Entry 1Z0T (X-ray diffraction, 3.00 A resolution); this record covers chains E and F of the 6 polymer chains in the assembly.

# Chain E (and F)
Name: Putative protease La homolog type
Source organism: Archaeoglobus fulgidus
Notes: EC 3.4.21.53; fragment: proteolytic domain; chain F of this document is another copy of the same molecule, construct and numbering; everything in this record applies to it too
Reference sequence: O29883 (LONH_ARCFU); numbering as in UniProt (aligned over 417-621)
Sequence (205 residues; each row starts with the number of its first residue):
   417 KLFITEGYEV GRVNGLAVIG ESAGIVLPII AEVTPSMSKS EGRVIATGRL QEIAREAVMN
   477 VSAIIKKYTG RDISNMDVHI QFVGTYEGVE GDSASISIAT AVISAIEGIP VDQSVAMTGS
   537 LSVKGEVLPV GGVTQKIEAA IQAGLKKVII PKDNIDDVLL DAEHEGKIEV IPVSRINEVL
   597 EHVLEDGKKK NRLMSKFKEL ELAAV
Not modelled in the structure: 454-456, 615-621 (chain F: 454-456, 616-621)
Curated features (UniProtKB/Swiss-Prot):
  - active site: S509, K552
  - mutagenesis: E506 (E506A: Slightly decreases proteolytic activity), D508 (D508A: No effect), S509 (S509A: Completely abolishes proteolytic activity)

# Interface between chain E and chain F
Contacting residue pairs (17; chain E residue first):
  K417(E) with P545(F); D569(F)
  L418(E) with P545(F), hydrophobic
  V426(E) with K540(F)
  I446(E) with S538(F); V539(F), hydrophobic; K540(F)
  A447(E) with K540(F)
  I461(E) with M475(F), hydrophobic
  T463(E) with N476(F), hydrogen bond
  D493(E) with K482(F), salt bridge
  H495(E) with N476(F), hydrogen bond (side chain-backbone); A479(F); V539(F)
  Q497(E) with A510(F); L537(F); V539(F)
Other interface residues (no listed pair), chain E (14 interface residues in all): G427, E448, T450, I496
Other interface residues (no listed pair), chain F (14 interface residues in all): E472, S478, L544

# Summary
The chain E/chain F interface involves 14 residues from each chain; the contacts include 2 hydrogen bonds and
1 salt bridge. Among the polar pairs are D493(E)-K482(F), T463(E)-N476(F) and H495(E)-N476(F).
Both chains are Putative protease La homolog type (Archaeoglobus fulgidus). Entry 1Z0T (Crystal Structure of
A. fulgidus Lon proteolytic domain) was determined by X-ray diffraction, deposited together with 1Z0V.
